PDB entry 6OCZ | X-ray diffraction, 2.65 A resolution | chains H and Z of the 28 polymer chains in the assembly

Chain H (and Z):
Protein: Proteasome subunit beta
From: Mycobacterium tuberculosis (strain ATCC 25618 / H37Rv)
Notes: EC 3.4.25.1; chain Z of this document is another copy of the same molecule, construct and numbering; everything in this record applies to it too
Reference sequence: P9WHT9 (PSB_MYCTU); residues 1-234 here correspond to UniProt positions 58-291 (UniProt number = residue number + 57)
Sequence (234 residues; each row starts with the number of its first residue):
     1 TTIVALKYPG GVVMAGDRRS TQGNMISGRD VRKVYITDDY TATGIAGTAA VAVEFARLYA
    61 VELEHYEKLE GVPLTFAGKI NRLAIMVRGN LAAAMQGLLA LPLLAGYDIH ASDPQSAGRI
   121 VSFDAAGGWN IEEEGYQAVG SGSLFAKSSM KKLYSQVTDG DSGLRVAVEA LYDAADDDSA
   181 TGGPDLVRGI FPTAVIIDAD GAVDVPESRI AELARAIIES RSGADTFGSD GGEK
Disordered / not traced: 223-234
Residues lining bound ligands:
  - dimethylformamide (DMF): His65, Tyr66, Leu69, Glu70
  - M6Y (N-{(2S)-1-({(2S)-1-[(2,4-difluorobenzyl)amino]-1-oxopropan-2-yl}amino)-1,4-dioxo-4-[(2R)-2-phenylpyrrolidin-1-yl]butan-2-yl}-5-methyl-1,2-oxazole-3-carboxamide (non-preferred name)), molecule 1: Thr1, Arg19, Ser20, Thr21, Gln22, Ser27, Val31, Arg32, Lys33, Tyr35, Ile45, Gly47, Thr48, Ala49, Ala52, Val53
  - M6Y, molecule 2: Leu91, Ser122, Phe123, Asp124, Ala125, Ala126, Gly128, Trp129, Asn130
UniProt features mapped onto this chain:
  - active site: Thr1 (Nucleophile)
  - site: Thr1 (Covalent link with the inhibitor MLN-273)
What the authors report for this chain:
  - binding site for M6Y: Thr21, Ser27, Gly47, Ala49, Ala50, Asp124, Ala125, Ala126

Interface between chain H and chain Z:
Residue-residue contacts (20):
  Leu144(H) - Leu144(Z)  hydrophobic
  Leu144(H) - Phe145(Z)  hydrophobic
  Phe145(H) - Ser148(Z)
  Ser148(H) - Phe145(Z)
  Ser148(H) - Ser148(Z)
  Ser149(H) - Lys152(Z)  hydrogen bond
  Lys151(H) - Asp173(Z)  salt bridge
  Lys151(H) - Asp176(Z)  salt bridge
  Lys151(H) - Asp177(Z)  salt bridge
  Lys152(H) - Ser149(Z)  hydrogen bond
  Lys152(H) - Lys152(Z)
  Lys152(H) - Leu153(Z)
  Lys152(H) - Asp173(Z)  salt bridge
  Lys152(H) - Arg221(Z)
  Leu153(H) - Lys152(Z)
  Asp173(H) - Lys151(Z)  salt bridge
  Asp173(H) - Lys152(Z)  salt bridge
  Asp176(H) - Lys151(Z)  salt bridge
  Arg221(H) - Lys151(Z)
  Arg221(H) - Lys152(Z)
Also at the interface, not in a pair above, chain H (12 interface residues in all): Glu169, Asp177
Also at the interface, not in a pair above, chain Z (12 interface residues in all): Glu169

Summary:
Chain H and chain Z each contribute 12 residues to their interface, with 2 hydrogen bonds and 7 salt bridges.
Among the polar pairs are Lys151(H)-Asp173(Z), Lys151(H)-Asp176(Z) and Lys151(H)-Asp177(Z). Ligands of chain
H: dimethylformamide and compound M6Y. From the paper: a binding site for M6Y at Thr21(H), Ser27(H) and
Gly47(H) among others.
Chain H and chain Z are both Proteasome subunit beta (Mycobacterium tuberculosis (strain ATCC 25618 / H37Rv));
the structure, Crystal Structure of Mycobacterium tuberculosis Proteasome in Complex with
Phenylimidazole-based Inhibitor A86, was determined by X-ray diffraction, deposited together with 6OCW and
6ODE.
